1PH7 - chains D and A of the 5 polymer chains in the assembly; structure by X-ray diffraction, 2.90 A resolution.

== Chain D ==
Molecule: 11-nt DNA strand
Notes: engineered mutation(s): G10I
Sequence (11 nucleotides; each row starts with the number of its first residue):
     2 GGGTTTTGIG G

== Chain A ==
Name: Telomere-binding protein alpha subunit
Organism: Sterkiella nova
Reference sequence: P29549 (TEBA_OXYNO); numbering as in UniProt (aligned over 36-495)
Chain sequence (460 residues; numbered 36 to 495; the number before each row is that of its first residue):
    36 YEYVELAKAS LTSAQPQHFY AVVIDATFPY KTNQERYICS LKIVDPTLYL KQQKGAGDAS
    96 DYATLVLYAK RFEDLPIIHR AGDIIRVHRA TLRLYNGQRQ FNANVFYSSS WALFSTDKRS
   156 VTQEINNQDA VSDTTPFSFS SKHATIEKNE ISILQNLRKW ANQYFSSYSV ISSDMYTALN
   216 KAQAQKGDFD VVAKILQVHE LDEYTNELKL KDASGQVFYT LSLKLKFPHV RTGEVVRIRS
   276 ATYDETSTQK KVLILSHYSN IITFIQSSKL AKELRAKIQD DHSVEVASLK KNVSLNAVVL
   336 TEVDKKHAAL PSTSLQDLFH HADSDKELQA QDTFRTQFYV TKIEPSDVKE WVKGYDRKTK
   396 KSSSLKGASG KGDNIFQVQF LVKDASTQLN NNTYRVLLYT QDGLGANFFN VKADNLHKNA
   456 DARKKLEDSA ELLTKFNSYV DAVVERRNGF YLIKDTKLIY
UniProt features mapped onto this chain:
  - natural variant: Ala311 (A311S: In S version), Asp456 (D456E: In S version)
From the paper describing this entry:
  - binding site for the 11-nt DNA strand (chain D): Tyr239

== Interface between chain D and chain A ==
Pairs across the interface (48):
  DG2(D) - Tyr65(A)  sugar contact
  DG2(D) - Ile73(A)  sugar contact
  DG2(D) - Ser75(A)  hydrogen bond to the phosphate
  DG2(D) - Val101(A)  sugar contact
  DG2(D) - Tyr130(A)  stacking on the base
  DG2(D) - Gln135(A)  hydrogen bond to the base
  DG3(D) - Ser75(A)  hydrogen bond to the phosphate
  DG3(D) - Lys77(A)  hydrogen bond to the base
  DG3(D) - Asp223(A)  hydrogen bond to the base
  DG3(D) - Phe224(A)  base contact
  DG3(D) - Asp225(A)  hydrogen bond to the base
  DG3(D) - Arg272(A)  base contact
  DG3(D) - Arg274(A)  salt bridge to the phosphate
  DG3(D) - Ser275(A)  base contact
  DG4(D) - Thr62(A)  base contact
  DG4(D) - Tyr65(A)  sugar contact
  DG4(D) - Asp223(A)  hydrogen bond to the base
  DG4(D) - Arg274(A)  hydrogen bond to the base
  DG4(D) - Ser275(A)  base contact
  DG4(D) - Tyr293(A)  stacking on the base
  DT5(D) - Lys66(A)  sugar contact
  DT5(D) - Thr67(A)  phosphate contact
  DT5(D) - His292(A)  hydrogen bond to the sugar
  DT5(D) - Tyr293(A)  hydrogen bond to the base
  DT6(D) - Lys66(A)  sugar contact
  DT6(D) - Thr67(A)  sugar contact
  DT6(D) - Asn68(A)  sugar contact
  DT6(D) - His292(A)  stacking on the base
  DT7(D) - Lys66(A)  salt bridge to the phosphate
  DT7(D) - Gln69(A)  phosphate contact
  DT8(D) - Lys66(A)  base contact
  DT8(D) - Tyr72(A)  hydrogen bond to the base
  DI10(D) - Tyr239(A)  base contact
  DI10(D) - Thr240(A)  base contact
  DI10(D) - Leu258(A)  sugar contact
  DG11(D) - Phe63(A)  base contact
  DG11(D) - Ile112(A)  base contact
  DG11(D) - His114(A)  base contact
  DG11(D) - Leu258(A)  sugar contact
  DG11(D) - Leu260(A)  hydrogen bond to the base
  DG11(D) - Lys261(A)  hydrogen bond to the base
  DG12(D) - Phe63(A)  sugar contact
  DG12(D) - Pro64(A)  sugar contact
  DG12(D) - Tyr65(A)  phosphate contact
  DG12(D) - Lys66(A)  hydrogen bond to the phosphate
  DG12(D) - Phe107(A)  sugar contact
  DG12(D) - Lys261(A)  salt bridge to the phosphate
  DG12(D) - His292(A)  hydrogen bond to the phosphate
Interface residues without a listed pair, chain A (38 interface residues in all): Asp60, Tyr103, Arg128, Asn137, Asp237, Pro263, Ser291

== Overview ==
Chain D and chain A form an interface of 10 and 38 residues respectively; the contacts include 15 hydrogen
bonds, 3 salt bridges and 3 aromatic stacking contacts. Among the polar pairs are DG2(D)-Gln135(A),
DG3(D)-Lys77(A) and DG3(D)-Asp223(A). The paper reports a binding site for the 11-nt DNA strand (chain D) at
Tyr239(A).
Here chain D is an 11-nt DNA strand and chain A is Telomere-binding protein alpha subunit (Sterkiella nova).
Entry 1PH7 (Crystal structure of the oxytricha nova telomere end-binding protein complexed with noncognate
ssdna ggggttttgigg) was determined by X-ray diffraction together with 1PA6, 1PH1, 1PH2, 1PH3, 1PH5, 1PH6 and 3
further entries from the same study.
